PDB entry 2RAO | X-ray diffraction, 2.00 A resolution | chains B and C of the 4 polymer chains in the assembly

# Chain B
Protein: Hemoglobin subunit beta-1/2
From: Oryctolagus cuniculus
UniProtKB: P02057 (HBB_RABIT); residues 1-146 here correspond to UniProt positions 2-147 (UniProt number = residue number + 1)
Chain sequence (146 residues; each row starts with the number of its first residue):
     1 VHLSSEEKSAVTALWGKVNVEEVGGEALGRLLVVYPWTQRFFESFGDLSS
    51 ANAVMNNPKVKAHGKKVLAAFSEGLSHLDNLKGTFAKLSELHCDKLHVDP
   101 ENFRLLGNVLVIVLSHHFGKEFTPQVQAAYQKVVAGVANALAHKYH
Ion coordination: heme Fe: His92 (together with oxygen molecule)
Small-molecule neighbours:
  - heme (HEM): Leu31, Thr38, Phe41, Phe42, Phe45, His63, Lys66, Val67, Ala70, Phe71, Phe85, Leu88, Leu91, His92, Leu96, Val98, Asn102, Phe103, Leu106, Val137, Leu141
  - oxygen molecule (OXY): Leu28, Phe42, His63, Val67, His92, Leu106
Swiss-Prot annotation at these positions:
  - binding site (heme b): His63, His92
  - modified residue: Val1 (N-acetylvaline), Thr12 (Phosphothreonine), Ser44 (Phosphoserine), Lys59 (N6-acetyllysine), Lys82 (N6-acetyllysine), Cys93 (S-nitrosocysteine), Lys144 (N6-acetyllysine)

# Chain C
Protein: Hemoglobin subunit alpha-1/2
From: Oryctolagus cuniculus
UniProtKB: P01948 (HBA_RABIT); residues 1-141 here correspond to UniProt positions 2-142 (UniProt number = residue number + 1)
Chain sequence (141 residues; each row starts with the number of its first residue):
     1 VLSPADKTNIKTAWEKIGSHGGEYGAEAVERMFLGFPTTKTYFPHFDFTH
    51 GSEQIKAHGKKVSEALTKAVGHLDDLPGALSTLSDLHAHKLRVDPVNFKL
   101 LSHCLLVTLANHHPSEFTPAVHASLDKFLANVSTVLTSKYR
Ion coordination: heme Fe: His87 (together with oxygen molecule)
Small-molecule neighbours:
  - heme (HEM): Met32, Thr39, Tyr42, Phe43, His45, Phe46, His58, Lys61, Val62, Ala65, Leu66, Leu83, Leu86, His87, Leu91, Val93, Asn97, Phe98, Leu101, Leu105, Val132, Leu136
  - oxygen molecule (OXY): Phe43, His58, Val62, His87, Leu101
Swiss-Prot annotation at these positions:
  - binding site (O2): His58
  - binding site (heme b): His87
  - modified residue: Ser3 (Phosphoserine), Lys7 (N6-succinyllysine), Thr8 (Phosphothreonine), Lys11 (N6-succinyllysine), Lys16 (N6-acetyllysine), Tyr24 (Phosphotyrosine), Lys40 (N6-succinyllysine), Ser102 (Phosphoserine), Thr108 (Phosphothreonine), Ser124 (Phosphoserine), Thr134 (Phosphothreonine), Thr137 (Phosphothreonine), Ser138 (Phosphoserine)

# How chain B and chain C interact
Contacting residue pairs (14):
  Pro36(B) with Lys139(C)
  Trp37(B) with Arg92(C); Val93(C); Asp94(C); Pro95(C)
  Gln39(B) with Arg92(C)
  Arg40(B) with Thr41(C), hydrogen bond (side chain-backbone); Tyr42(C); Leu91(C); Arg92(C)
  Glu43(B) with Arg92(C), salt bridge
  His97(B) with Thr38(C)
  Asp99(B) with Val96(C)
  Asn102(B) with Asp94(C), hydrogen bond

# Summary
The interface between chain B and chain C involves 8 residues on one side and 10 on the other, with 2 hydrogen
bonds and 1 salt bridge. Polar contacts include Glu43(B)-Arg92(C), Arg40(B)-Thr41(C) and Asn102(B)-Asp94(C).
Ligands of chain B: heme and oxygen molecule.
Here chain B is Hemoglobin subunit beta-1/2 and chain C is Hemoglobin subunit alpha-1/2, both from Oryctolagus
cuniculus. Entry 2RAO (X ray crystal structure of rabbit hemoglobin (oxy form) at 2.0 angstrom resolution) was
determined by X-ray diffraction.
